4QZ3 - chains B and C of the 28 polymer chains in the assembly; structure by X-ray diffraction, 2.80 A resolution.

[Chain B]
Molecule: Proteasome subunit alpha type-3
Organism: Saccharomyces cerevisiae
Notes: EC 3.4.25.1
UniProtKB: P23638 (PSA3_YEAST); residues 0-257 here correspond to UniProt positions 1-258 (UniProt number = residue number + 1)
Sequence (258 residues; numbered 0 to 257; the number before each row is that of its first residue; numbering starts at 0):
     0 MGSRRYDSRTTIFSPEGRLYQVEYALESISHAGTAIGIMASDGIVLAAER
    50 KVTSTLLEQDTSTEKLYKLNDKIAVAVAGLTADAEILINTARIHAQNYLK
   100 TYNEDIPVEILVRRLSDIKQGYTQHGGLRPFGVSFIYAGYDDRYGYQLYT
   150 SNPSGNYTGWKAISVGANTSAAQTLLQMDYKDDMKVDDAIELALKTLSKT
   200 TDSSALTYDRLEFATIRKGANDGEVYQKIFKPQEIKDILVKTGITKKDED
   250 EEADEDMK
Unresolved in the structure: 0, 245-257
Curated features (UniProtKB/Swiss-Prot):
  - cross-link (Glycyl lysine isopeptide (Lys-Gly)): Lys99 (interchain with G-Cter in ubiquitin), Lys198 (interchain with G-Cter in ubiquitin), Lys230 (interchain with G-Cter in ubiquitin)

[Chain C]
Molecule: Proteasome subunit alpha type-4
Organism: Saccharomyces cerevisiae
Notes: EC 3.4.25.1
UniProtKB: P40303 (PSA4_YEAST); residues -1 to 252 here correspond to UniProt positions 1-254 (UniProt number = residue number + 2)
Sequence (254 residues; each row starts with the number of its first residue; numbers below 1 keep their minus sign (Met-1 is residue -1)):
    -1 MSGYDRALSIFSPDGHIFQVEYALEAVKRGTCAVGVKGKNCVVLGCERRS
    49 TLKLQDTRITPSKVSKIDSHVVLSFSGLNADSRILIEKARVEAQSHRLTL
    99 EDPVTVEYLTRYVAGVQQRYTQSGGVRPFGVSTLIAGFDPRDDEPKLYQT
   149 EPSGIYSSWSAQTIGRNSKTVREFLEKNYDRKEPPATVEECVKLTVRSLL
   199 EVVQTGAKNIEITVVKPDSDIVALSSEEINQYVTQIEQEKQEQQEQDKKK
   249 KSNH
Unresolved in the structure: -1 to 0, 241-252
Curated features (UniProtKB/Swiss-Prot):
  - modified residue: Thr58 (Phosphothreonine)

[Chain B / chain C interface]
Pairs across the interface (74; chain B residue first):
  Arg3(B) with Arg4(C)
  Asp6(B) with Tyr2(C), hydrogen bond; Arg4(C), salt bridge
  Arg8(B) with Arg4(C)
  Thr10(B) with Leu6(C); Arg125(C)
  Ile11(B) with Leu6(C), hydrophobic; Gln17(C)
  Phe12(B) with Gln17(C), hydrogen bond (backbone-side chain); Tyr20(C), hydrophobic; Ala21(C), hydrophobic; Leu76(C), hydrophobic; Arg125(C); Pro126(C); Gly128(C)
  Ser13(B) with Tyr20(C)
  Pro14(B) with Tyr20(C), hydrophobic; Glu23(C)
  Glu15(B) with Glu23(C); Arg27(C), hydrogen bond (backbone-side chain)
  Gly16(B) with Tyr20(C); Glu23(C); Ala24(C); Arg27(C)
  Arg17(B) with Arg27(C)
  Leu18(B) with Arg125(C)
  Met38(B) with Asp54(C)
  Arg112(B) with Arg81(C)
  Ser115(B) with Arg81(C), hydrogen bond (backbone-side chain)
  Asp116(B) with Arg81(C), salt bridge; Ile82(C)
  Gln119(B) with Ala78(C); Asp79(C); Ile82(C)
  Thr122(B) with Arg125(C), hydrogen bond (backbone-side chain)
  Gln123(B) with Tyr118(C); Gly123(C); Val124(C); Arg125(C), hydrogen bond (backbone-backbone); Phe127(C)
  His124(B) with Gly123(C); Val124(C)
  Gly125(B) with Tyr2(C); Gly123(C)
  Gly126(B) with Tyr2(C)
  Tyr143(B) with Arg56(C), hydrogen bond (backbone-side chain); Ile57(C), hydrophobic
  Tyr145(B) with Arg56(C), hydrogen bond (backbone-side chain)
  Gln146(B) with Ile57(C)
  Leu147(B) with Ile57(C)
  Tyr148(B) with Ile57(C)
  Ser153(B) with Ala78(C)
  Gly154(B) with Ala78(C); Arg81(C), hydrogen bond (backbone-side chain)
  Asn155(B) with Asn77(C); Ala78(C)
  Tyr156(B) with Pro59(C), hydrophobic; Arg81(C)
  Gly158(B) with Gln53(C); Asp54(C), hydrogen bond (backbone-backbone); Ile57(C); Thr58(C), hydrogen bond (backbone-side chain)
  Trp159(B) with Lys51(C); Leu52(C); Gln53(C); Asp54(C)
  Lys160(B) with Leu52(C), hydrogen bond (backbone-backbone); Gln53(C)
  Ala161(B) with Leu52(C)
  Gln172(B) with Lys51(C); Leu52(C)
  Leu175(B) with Leu52(C)
  Gln176(B) with Lys51(C); Leu52(C)
Also at the interface, not in a pair above, chain B (41 interface residues in all): Glu108, Thr157, Tyr179
Also at the interface, not in a pair above, chain C (31 interface residues in all): Leu50

[Summary]
Chain B and chain C form an interface of 41 and 31 residues respectively, with 12 hydrogen bonds and 2 salt
bridges. Among the polar pairs are Asp6(B)-Arg4(C), Asp116(B)-Arg81(C) and Asp6(B)-Tyr2(C).
Chain B is Proteasome subunit alpha type-3 and chain C is Proteasome subunit alpha type-4, both from
Saccharomyces cerevisiae; the structure, yCP beta5-A49V mutant in complex with the epoxyketone inhibitor ONX
0914, was determined by X-ray diffraction together with 4QUX, 4QUY, 4QV0, 4QV1, 4QV3, 4QV4 and 42 further
entries from the same study.
